PDB entry 7QVE | electron microscopy, 3.30 A resolution | chains G and X of the 28 polymer chains in the assembly

[Chain G]
Molecule: Proteasome subunit alpha type
From: Spinacia oleracea
Reference sequence: A0A0K9RGG6 (A0A0K9RGG6_SPIOL); residues 1-274 here = UniProt positions 1-274
Amino-acid sequence (274 residues; row label = number of the first residue in the row):
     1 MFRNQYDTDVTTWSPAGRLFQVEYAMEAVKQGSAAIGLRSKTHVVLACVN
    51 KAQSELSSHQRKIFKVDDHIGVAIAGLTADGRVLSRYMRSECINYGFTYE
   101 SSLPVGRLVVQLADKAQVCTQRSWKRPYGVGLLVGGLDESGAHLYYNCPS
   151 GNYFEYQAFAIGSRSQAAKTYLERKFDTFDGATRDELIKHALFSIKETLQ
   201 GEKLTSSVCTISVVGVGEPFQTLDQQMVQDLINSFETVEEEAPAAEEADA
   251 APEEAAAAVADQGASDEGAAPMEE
Not modelled in the structure: 1-3, 235-274

[Chain X]
Molecule: Proteasome subunit alpha type-3
From: Spinacia oleracea
Reference sequence: O24362 (PSA3_SPIOL); residue numbers follow UniProt; this construct covers 1-249
Amino-acid sequence (249 residues; each row starts with the number of its first residue):
     1 MSSIGTGYDLSVTTFSPDGRVFQIEYAAKAVDNSGTAVGIKCKDGIVLGV
    51 EKLIQSKMMLPGSNRRIHSVHRHSGMAVAGLAADGRQIVARAKSEATNYE
   101 SVYGEAVPVKELADRVASYVHLCTLYWWLRPFGCGVILGGYDRDGPQLYM
   151 VEPSGISYRYFGAAIGKGKQAAKTEIEKLKLSEMTCREGIIEVAKIIYKV
   201 HDEAKDKAFELEMSWICDESKREHQKVPDNLLQEAKAAATAALEEMDAD
Not modelled in the structure: 1-5, 245-249

[Chain G / chain X interface]
Residue-residue contacts - 63 pairs, chain G then chain X:
  Q5(G) with T6(X), hydrogen bond (side chain-backbone); L10(X)
  Y6(G) with D9(X), hydrogen bond
  V10(G) with R130(X)
  T11(G) with Q23(X); R130(X)
  T12(G) with L10(X); Q23(X)
  W13(G) with Q23(X), hydrogen bond (backbone-side chain); Y26(X); A30(X), hydrophobic; L81(X), hydrophobic; R130(X); P131(X), hydrogen bond (side chain-backbone); G133(X)
  S14(G) with Y26(X)
  P15(G) with Y26(X), hydrophobic; K29(X)
  A16(G) with N33(X)
  G17(G) with Y26(X); A30(X)
  L19(G) with R130(X)
  R39(G) with L60(X)
  A113(G) with R86(X)
  D114(G) with R86(X), salt bridge; Q87(X)
  Q117(G) with A83(X); D84(X), hydrogen bond; Q87(X), hydrogen bond; R130(X)
  T120(G) with R130(X)
  Q121(G) with L129(X); R130(X), hydrogen bond (side chain-backbone); F132(X)
  R122(G) with W128(X); L129(X)
  S123(G) with W128(X), hydrogen bond (backbone-backbone)
  W124(G) with W128(X), hydrophobic
  S150(G) with A83(X)
  G151(G) with A83(X); R86(X), hydrogen bond (backbone-side chain)
  N152(G) with A82(X)
  Y153(G) with N64(X), hydrogen bond (backbone-side chain); R86(X)
  F154(G) with Q55(X); M59(X), hydrophobic
  E155(G) with M59(X); L60(X), hydrogen bond (backbone-backbone); G62(X); S63(X)
  Y156(G) with Q55(X), hydrogen bond; S56(X); M58(X), hydrophobic; M59(X); L60(X)
  Q157(G) with M58(X); L60(X)
  A158(G) with M58(X)
  L172(G) with M58(X), hydrophobic
  E173(G) with K57(X); M58(X)
  F176(G) with K57(X); M58(X), hydrophobic
Also at the interface, not in a pair above, chain G (33 interface residues in all): V110
Also at the interface, not in a pair above, chain X (31 interface residues in all): G7, A27

[Overview]
Chain G and chain X form an interface of 33 and 31 residues respectively; the contacts include 12 hydrogen
bonds and 1 salt bridge. Polar pairs include D114(G)-R86(X), Q5(G)-T6(X) and Y6(G)-D9(X).
Chain G is Proteasome subunit alpha type and chain X is Proteasome subunit alpha type-3, both from Spinacia
oleracea; the structure, Spinach 20S proteasome, was determined by electron microscopy.
